Entry 5FHS (X-ray diffraction, 2.70 A resolution); this record covers chains K and W of the 28 polymer chains in the assembly.

Chain K:
Protein: Proteasome subunit beta type-5
From: Saccharomyces cerevisiae (strain ATCC 204508 / S288c)
Notes: EC 3.4.25.1
Reference sequence: P30656 (PSB5_YEAST); residues 1-212 here correspond to UniProt positions 76-287 (UniProt number = residue number + 75)
Sequence (212 residues; numbered 1 to 212; the number before each row is that of its first residue):
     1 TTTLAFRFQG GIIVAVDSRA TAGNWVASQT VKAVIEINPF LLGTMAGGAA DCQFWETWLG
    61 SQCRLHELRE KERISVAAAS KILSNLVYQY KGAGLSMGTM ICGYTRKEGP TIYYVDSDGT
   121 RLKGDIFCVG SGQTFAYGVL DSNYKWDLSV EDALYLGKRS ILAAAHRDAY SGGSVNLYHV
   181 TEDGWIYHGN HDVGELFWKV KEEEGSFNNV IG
Covalently attached groups: CARFILZOMIB, bound form (3BV) linked to T1
Construct notes: engineered mutation A33 (Lys108 in P30656)
Metal / ion sites: Mg2+: A165, D168, S171 (shared with D204(W) of chain W)
Small-molecule neighbours: CARFILZOMIB, bound form (3BV; N-{(2S)-2-[(morpholin-4-ylacetyl)amino]-4-phenylbutanoyl}-L-leucyl-N-[(2R,3S,4S)-1,3-dihydroxy-2,6-dimethylheptan-4-yl]-L-phenylalaninamide): R19, A20, T21, A22, A27, V31, M45, A46, G47, G48, A49, S96, S131, Y170
From the paper describing this entry:
  - mutagenesis - T1A, T1C, T1S, D17N, K33A: decreased growth
  - mutagenesis - D17N, K33A: decreased catalytic activity
  - mutagenesis - T1S (1.8-fold), K33A: decreased binding to CARFILZOMIB, bound form
  - catalytic residues: T1, G47 (proposed by the authors, not directly observed)
  - catalytic residues: D17
  - mutagenesis - T1C: abolished catalytic activity
  - mutagenesis - T1C: abolished binding to carfilzomib
  - mutagenesis - T1S: decreased catalytic activity on Suc-LLVY-AMC
  - mutagenesis - T1S: abolished growth in response to 37  degC
  - mutagenesis - T1S (3.7-fold): decreased binding to bortezomib

Chain W:
Protein: Proteasome subunit beta type-3
From: Saccharomyces cerevisiae (strain ATCC 204508 / S288c)
Notes: EC 3.4.25.1
Reference sequence: P25451 (PSB3_YEAST); residues 0-204 here correspond to UniProt positions 1-205 (UniProt number = residue number + 1)
Sequence (205 residues; row label = number of the first residue in the row; numbering starts at 0):
     0 MSDPSSINGG IVVAMTGKDC VAIACDLRLG SQSLGVSNKF EKIFHYGHVF LGITGLATDV
    60 TTLNEMFRYK TNLYKLKEER AIEPETFTQL VSSSLYERRF GPYFVGPVVA GINSKSGKPF
   120 IAGFDLIGCI DEAKDFIVSG TASDQLFGMC ESLYEPNLEP EDLFETISQA LLNAADRDAL
   180 SGWGAVVYII KKDEVVKRYL KMRQD
Disordered / not traced: 0
Metal / ion sites: Mg2+: D204 (shared with A165(K), D168(K), S171(K) of chain K)
Small-molecule neighbours: CARFILZOMIB, bound form (3BV; N-{(2S)-2-[(morpholin-4-ylacetyl)amino]-4-phenylbutanoyl}-L-leucyl-N-[(2R,3S,4S)-1,3-dihydroxy-2,6-dimethylheptan-4-yl]-L-phenylalaninamide): S4, R98, D124, L125, I126, C128
Swiss-Prot annotation at these positions:
  - modified residue: S30 (Phosphoserine)
  - cross-link: K69 (Glycyl lysine isopeptide (Lys-Gly) (interchain with G-Cter in ubiquitin))

Chain K / chain W interface:
Contacting residue pairs (44):
  R19(K) - D204(W)  salt bridge
  N24(K) - R176(W)
  N24(K) - D177(W)
  N24(K) - A178(W)  hydrogen bond (backbone-backbone)
  N24(K) - L179(W)
  W25(K) - Q144(W)
  W25(K) - R176(W)
  V26(K) - D175(W)
  V26(K) - R176(W)  hydrogen bond (backbone-side chain)
  V26(K) - D177(W)
  V26(K) - A178(W)
  A27(K) - R176(W)  hydrogen bond (backbone-side chain)
  S28(K) - R176(W)
  Q29(K) - D175(W)
  Q29(K) - R202(W)
  F135(K) - L33(W)  hydrophobic
  A165(K) - D204(W)
  H166(K) - W182(W)  hydrogen bond (backbone-side chain)
  H166(K) - Q203(W)  hydrogen bond (side chain-backbone)
  R167(K) - S32(W)
  R167(K) - G34(W)  hydrogen bond (side chain-backbone)
  R167(K) - V35(W)
  R167(K) - W182(W)
  D168(K) - S32(W)
  A169(K) - R27(W)
  A169(K) - S32(W)  hydrogen bond (backbone-backbone)
  A169(K) - A178(W)
  Y170(K) - S32(W)
  Y170(K) - A178(W)  hydrophobic
  S171(K) - D204(W)
  G172(K) - D204(W)
  G173(K) - R202(W)  hydrogen bond (backbone-side chain)
  G173(K) - D204(W)  hydrogen bond (backbone-side chain)
  D192(K) - R202(W)  salt bridge
  V193(K) - D204(W)
  G194(K) - R202(W)
  F197(K) - Q203(W)
  W198(K) - K200(W)
  W198(K) - M201(W)
  W198(K) - Q203(W)
  N209(K) - N37(W)  hydrogen bond (backbone-side chain)
  N209(K) - K38(W)  hydrogen bond (backbone-side chain)
  V210(K) - Q203(W)
  I211(K) - K38(W)
Other interface residues (no listed pair), chain K (26 interface residues in all): T21
Other interface residues (no listed pair), chain W (21 interface residues in all): S5, Q31

Summary:
26 residues of chain K face 21 of chain W across their interface, with 11 hydrogen bonds and 2 salt bridges.
Among the polar pairs are R19(K)-D204(W), D192(K)-R202(W) and V26(K)-R176(W). From the paper: catalytic
residues T1(K), G47(K) and D17(K); T1A, T1C and T1S of chain K, among others, reduce growth; 5 substitutions
were tested in all.
Here chain K is Proteasome subunit beta type-5 and chain W is Proteasome subunit beta type-3, both from
Saccharomyces cerevisiae (strain ATCC 204508 / S288c). Entry 5FHS (Yeast 20S proteasome beta5-K33A mutant
(propeptide expressed in trans) in complex with Carfilzomib) was determined by X-ray diffraction, deposited
together with 5CZ4, 5CZ5, 5CZ6, 5CZ7, 5CZ8, 5CZ9 and 16 further entries.
